Entry 8FCO (electron microscopy, 3.31 A resolution); this record covers chains A and F of the 8 polymer chains in the assembly.

# Chain A (and F)
Name: Transitional endoplasmic reticulum ATPase
From: Homo sapiens
Notes: EC 3.6.4.6; chain F of this document is another copy of the same molecule, construct and numbering; everything in this record applies to it too
Reference sequence: P55072 (TERA_HUMAN); residue numbers follow UniProt; this construct covers 1-806
Chain sequence (806 residues; each row starts with the number of its first residue):
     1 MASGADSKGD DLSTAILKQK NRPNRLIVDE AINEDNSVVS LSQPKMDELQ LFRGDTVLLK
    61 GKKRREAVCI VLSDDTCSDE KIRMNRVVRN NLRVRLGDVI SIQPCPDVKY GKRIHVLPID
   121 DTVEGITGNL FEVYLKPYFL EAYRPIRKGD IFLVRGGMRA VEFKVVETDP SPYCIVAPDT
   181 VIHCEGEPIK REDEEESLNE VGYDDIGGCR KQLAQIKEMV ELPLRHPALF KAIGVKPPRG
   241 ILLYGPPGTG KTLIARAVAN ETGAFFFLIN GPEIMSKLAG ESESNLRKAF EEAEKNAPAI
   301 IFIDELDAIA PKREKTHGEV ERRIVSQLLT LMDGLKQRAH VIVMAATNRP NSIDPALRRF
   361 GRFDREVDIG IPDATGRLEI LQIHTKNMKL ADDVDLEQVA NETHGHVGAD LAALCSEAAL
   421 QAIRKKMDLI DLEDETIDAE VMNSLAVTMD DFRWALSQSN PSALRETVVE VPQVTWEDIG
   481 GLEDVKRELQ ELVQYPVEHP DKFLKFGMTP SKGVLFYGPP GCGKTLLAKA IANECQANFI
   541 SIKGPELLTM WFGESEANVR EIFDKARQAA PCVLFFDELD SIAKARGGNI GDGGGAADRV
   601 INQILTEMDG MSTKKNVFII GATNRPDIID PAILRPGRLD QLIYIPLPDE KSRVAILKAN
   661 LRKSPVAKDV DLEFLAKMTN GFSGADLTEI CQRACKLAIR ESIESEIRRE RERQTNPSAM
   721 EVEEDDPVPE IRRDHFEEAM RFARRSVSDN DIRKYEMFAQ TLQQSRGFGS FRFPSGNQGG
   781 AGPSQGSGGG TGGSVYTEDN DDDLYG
Unresolved in the structure: 1-22, 708-727, 764-806
Small-molecule neighbours:
  - ADP (adenosine-5'-diphosphate), molecule 1: Asp205, Ile206, Gly207, Gly208, Pro247, Gly248, Thr249, Gly250, Thr252, Leu253, Ile380, His384, Gly408, Ala409, Ala412
  - ADP, molecule 2: Asp478, Ile479, Gly480, Leu482, Pro520, Gly521, Cys522, Gly523, Lys524, Thr525, Leu526, Asp577, Ile656, Asn660, Gly684, Ala685, Thr688
Swiss-Prot annotation at these positions:
  - region: Thr797 to Gly806 (Interaction with UBXN6)
  - motif: Asp802 to Gly806 (PIM motif)
  - binding site (ATP): Pro247 to Leu253, Asn348, His384, Gly521 to Leu526
  - modified residue: Ala2 (N-acetylalanine), Ser3 (Phosphoserine), Ser7 (Phosphoserine), Ser13 (Phosphoserine), Ser37 (Phosphoserine), Lys315 (N6,N6,N6-trimethyllysine), Thr436 (Phosphothreonine), Ser462 (Phosphoserine), Lys502 (N6-acetyllysine), Lys505 (N6-acetyllysine), Lys668 (N6-acetyllysine), Ser702 (Phosphoserine), Lys754 (N6-acetyllysine), Ser770 (Phosphoserine), Ser775 (Phosphoserine), Ser787 (Phosphoserine), Tyr805 (Phosphotyrosine)
  - cross-link (Glycyl lysine isopeptide (Lys-Gly)): Lys8 (interchain with G-Cter in SUMO2), Lys18 (interchain with G-Cter in SUMO2)
  - natural variant: Arg95 (R95G: In IBMPFD1), Gly97 (G97E: In CMT2Y), Ile126 (I126F: In IBMPFD1; uncertain significance), Arg155 (R155C: In IBMPFD1; R155H: In FTDALS6 and IBMPFD1; R155L: In IBMPFD1; R155P: In IBMPFD1; R155S: In IBMPFD1), Arg159 (R159G: In FTDALS6; R159H: In IBMPFD1), Ala160 (A160T: In IBMPFD1; uncertain significance), Glu185 (E185K: In CMT2Y), Arg191 (R191Q: In FTDALS6 and IBMPFD1), Leu198 (L198W: In IBMPFD1), Ala232 (A232E: In IBMPFD1), Ile254 (I254F: In IBMPFD1; uncertain significance), Ile369 (I369T: In IBMPFD1; uncertain significance), 2 further natural variant entries in UniProt
  - mutagenesis: Phe52 to Asp55 (Abolishes interaction with NPLOC4; when associated with A-110), Arg53 (R53A: Minor effect on affinity for ATP and ADP), Arg86 (R86A: Strongly increased affinity for ATP. Strongly reduced affinity for ADP), Tyr110 (Y110A: Abolishes interaction with NPLOC4; when associated with 52-A--A-55), Arg113 to His115 (Severely reduced binding to DERL1), Phe131 (F131R: Severely reduced binding to DERL1), Leu140 (L140D: Severely reduced binding to DERL1), Asp179 (D179R: No effect on binding to DERL1), His183 (H183W: Severely reduced binding to DERL1), Lys251 (K251Q: Impairs ERAD degradation of HMGCR and does not inhibit interaction with RHBDD1; when associated with Q-524), Glu305 (E305Q: Defect in ubiquitin-dependent protein degradation by the proteasome; when associated with Q-578), Lys312 (K312A: Does not affect methylation by VCPKMT), 8 further mutagenesis entries in UniProt

# Interface between chain A and chain F
Pairs across the interface (80; chain A residue first):
  Met158(A) - Ile233(F)  hydrophobic
  Arg159(A) - Lys231(F)
  Arg159(A) - Ala232(F)  hydrogen bond (side chain-backbone)
  Pro272(A) - Arg313(F)
  Ser276(A) - Arg323(F)  hydrogen bond (backbone-side chain)
  Ser276(A) - Ser326(F)
  Leu278(A) - Glu319(F)
  Leu278(A) - Arg323(F)
  Ala279(A) - Glu319(F)
  Glu305(A) - Arg313(F)  salt bridge
  Glu305(A) - Arg359(F)  salt bridge
  Ala308(A) - Arg313(F)
  Glu321(A) - Arg322(F)  salt bridge
  Ala409(A) - Phe360(F)
  Asp410(A) - Phe360(F)
  Ala413(A) - Phe360(F)  hydrophobic
  Ser416(A) - Val235(F)
  Glu417(A) - Arg365(F)  salt bridge
  Leu420(A) - Leu229(F)  hydrophobic
  Leu420(A) - Phe230(F)  hydrophobic
  Leu420(A) - Val235(F)  hydrophobic
  Ile423(A) - Leu229(F)  hydrophobic
  Ile423(A) - Ile233(F)  hydrophobic
  Arg424(A) - Leu229(F)
  Glu433(A) - His226(F)  salt bridge
  Glu435(A) - Lys231(F)  salt bridge
  Ile437(A) - Ala232(F)  hydrophobic
  Ser457(A) - Lys614(F)
  Ser457(A) - Lys615(F)  hydrogen bond (backbone-side chain)
  Ser459(A) - Lys615(F)
  Asn460(A) - Lys615(F)  hydrogen bond
  Leu464(A) - Gly610(F)
  Arg465(A) - Gln603(F)  hydrogen bond
  Arg465(A) - Thr606(F)
  Pro545(A) - Asn602(F)
  Leu548(A) - Ala597(F)
  Thr549(A) - Arg599(F)
  Phe552(A) - Glu554(F)
  Phe552(A) - Arg599(F)
  Lys584(A) - Asp592(F)
  Lys584(A) - Gly593(F)
  Lys584(A) - Gly594(F)  hydrogen bond (backbone-backbone)
  Lys584(A) - Gly595(F)
  Ala585(A) - Gly593(F)
  Arg586(A) - Gly593(F)
  Gly587(A) - Gly591(F)
  Gly587(A) - Asp592(F)  hydrogen bond (backbone-backbone)
  Gly587(A) - Gly593(F)
  Ile590(A) - Ile590(F)  hydrophobic
  Ile590(A) - Gly591(F)
  Lys663(A) - Phe506(F)
  Lys663(A) - Gly507(F)
  Ser664(A) - Phe506(F)
  Pro665(A) - Lys505(F)
  Pro665(A) - Phe506(F)
  Gln692(A) - Met508(F)
  Gln692(A) - Pro636(F)
  Cys695(A) - Phe506(F)  hydrophobic
  Cys695(A) - Met508(F)  hydrophobic
  Lys696(A) - Gln641(F)
  Ile699(A) - Lys502(F)
  Ile699(A) - Phe506(F)  hydrophobic
  Ile699(A) - Met508(F)  hydrophobic
  Arg700(A) - Glu491(F)  salt bridge
  Arg700(A) - Tyr495(F)  hydrogen bond
  Ser702(A) - Lys502(F)
  Ile703(A) - Tyr495(F)  hydrophobic
  Ile703(A) - His499(F)
  Ile703(A) - Lys502(F)
  Glu706(A) - Lys502(F)  salt bridge
  Val728(A) - Phe506(F)
  Pro729(A) - Lys505(F)
  Glu730(A) - Phe506(F)
  Ile731(A) - Phe506(F)  hydrophobic
  Phe742(A) - Thr761(F)
  Phe742(A) - Gln763(F)
  Arg744(A) - Gln760(F)
  Arg744(A) - Thr761(F)  hydrogen bond (backbone-backbone)
  Arg745(A) - Thr761(F)
  Ser746(A) - Leu762(F)
Interface residues without a listed pair, chain A (69 interface residues in all): Glu273, Met275, Lys277, Asp307, Ala419, Met427, Asp428, Met442, Leu456, Gln458, Gly588, Glu689, Arg693, Ala698, Ile707, Ala743
Interface residues without a listed pair, chain F (49 interface residues in all): Leu222, Phe503, Trp551, Arg567, Asp598

# Summary
Chain A and chain F form an interface of 69 and 49 residues respectively; the contacts include 9 hydrogen
bonds and 8 salt bridges. Polar contacts include Glu305(A)-Arg313(F), Glu305(A)-Arg359(F) and
Glu321(A)-Arg322(F). Ligands of chain A: ADP.
Both chains are Transitional endoplasmic reticulum ATPase (Homo sapiens). Entry 8FCO (Cryo-EM structure of
p97:UBXD1 meta state) was determined by electron microscopy (same publication as 8FCL, 8FCM, 8FCN, 8FCP, 8FCQ,
8FCR and 8FCT).
